Entry 5UXX (X-ray diffraction, 2.45 A resolution); this record covers chains A and B.

== Chain A ==
Molecule: RNA polymerase sigma factor
Source organism: Bartonella quintana
UniProt: A0A0H3M3R8 (A0A0H3M3R8_BARQU); residue numbers follow UniProt; this construct covers 1-164
Chain sequence (164 residues; each row starts with the number of its first residue):
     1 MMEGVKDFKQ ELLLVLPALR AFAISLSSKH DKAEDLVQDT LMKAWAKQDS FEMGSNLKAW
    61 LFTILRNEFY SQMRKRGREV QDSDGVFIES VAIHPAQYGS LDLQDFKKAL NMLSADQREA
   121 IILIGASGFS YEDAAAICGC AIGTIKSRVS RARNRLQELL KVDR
Not modelled in the structure: 1-4
Modified residues: Mse1, Mse2 (selenomethionine); Mse42, Mse53, Mse73, Mse112 (selenomethionine; parent Met)

== Chain B ==
Molecule: Anti-sigma factor NepR
Source organism: Bartonella quintana (strain Toulouse)
UniProt: A0A0H3LV19 (A0A0H3LV19_BARQU); residues 1-67 here = UniProt positions 1-67
Chain sequence (67 residues; numbered 1 to 67; the number before each row is that of its first residue):
     1 MNDCDEKNLT NHFTFGDDLL GVNSEIARKL RQFYLEIQEE ALPARLLELL ERLEQAERFG
    61 LNNAEKV
Not modelled in the structure: 1-14, 61-67

== Interface between chain A and chain B ==
Pairs across the interface (77):
  Val5(A) with Glu57(B)
  Lys6(A) with Glu54(B)
  Lys9(A) with Glu51(B), salt bridge; Glu54(B), salt bridge
  Leu12(A) with Leu50(B), hydrophobic
  Leu13(A) with Leu47(B), hydrophobic; Leu50(B), hydrophobic
  Leu16(A) with Leu42(B), hydrophobic; Leu46(B), hydrophobic
  Pro17(A) with Gln38(B)
  Ala18(A) with Tyr34(B), hydrogen bond (backbone-side chain); Gln38(B)
  Arg20(A) with Ile37(B), hydrogen bond (side chain-backbone); Glu40(B), salt bridge; Leu42(B); Pro43(B)
  Ala21(A) with Tyr34(B), hydrophobic; Ile37(B), hydrophobic
  Phe22(A) with Tyr34(B)
  Ile24(A) with Ile37(B), hydrophobic
  Ser25(A) with Phe33(B)
  Glu34(A) with Pro43(B); Arg45(B)
  Val37(A) with Leu46(B), hydrophobic
  Gln38(A) with Arg45(B); Leu49(B)
  Leu41(A) with Leu46(B); Leu49(B), hydrophobic; Leu50(B), hydrophobic
  Mse42(A) with Leu49(B), hydrophobic; Leu53(B)
  Trp45(A) with Leu50(B), hydrophobic; Leu53(B); Glu54(B); Glu57(B)
  Phe62(A) with Tyr34(B)
  Ile93(A) with Phe33(B), hydrophobic; Ile37(B), hydrophobic
  His94(A) with Glu40(B)
  Ala96(A) with Glu36(B)
  Gln97(A) with Glu36(B), hydrogen bond (backbone-side chain)
  Tyr98(A) with Leu35(B), hydrophobic; Glu36(B), hydrogen bond (backbone-side chain); Glu39(B)
  Gly99(A) with Glu36(B), hydrogen bond (backbone-side chain)
  Leu101(A) with Lys29(B); Gln32(B); Phe33(B)
  Leu103(A) with Phe33(B); Glu36(B)
  Phe106(A) with Lys29(B); Leu30(B), hydrophobic; Phe33(B), hydrophobic
  Leu110(A) with Phe33(B), hydrophobic
  Ile121(A) with Leu20(B), hydrophobic; Leu30(B), hydrophobic
  Ile124(A) with Leu20(B)
  Gly125(A) with Leu20(B); Leu30(B)
  Ala126(A) with Leu30(B); Tyr34(B)
  Ser127(A) with Tyr34(B), hydrogen bond
  Tyr131(A) with Leu19(B)
  Lys146(A) with Leu19(B)
  Ser150(A) with Leu19(B)
  Arg153(A) with Leu19(B), hydrogen bond (side chain-backbone); Leu20(B), hydrogen bond (side chain-backbone); Ser24(B); Ile26(B)
  Leu156(A) with Ile26(B), hydrophobic
  Gln157(A) with Ile26(B)
  Leu160(A) with Ile26(B), hydrophobic
  Val162(A) with Glu25(B); Lys29(B)
  Arg164(A) with Ser24(B); Glu25(B), hydrogen bond (backbone-backbone); Ile26(B), hydrogen bond (backbone-backbone)
Other interface residues (no listed pair), chain A (48 interface residues in all): Ser100, Lys107, Ile122, Val149
Other interface residues (no listed pair), chain B (32 interface residues in all): Asp18, Gly21, Ala27, Arg31, Ala41

== Overview ==
48 residues of chain A and 32 residues of chain B are in contact, with 10 hydrogen bonds and 3 salt bridges.
Polar pairs include Lys9(A)-Glu51(B), Lys9(A)-Glu54(B) and Arg20(A)-Glu40(B).
Chain A is RNA polymerase sigma factor (Bartonella quintana) and chain B is Anti-sigma factor NepR (Bartonella
quintana (strain Toulouse)); the structure, Co-crystal structure of the sigma factor RpoE in complex with the
anti-sigma factor NepR from Bartonella ..., was determined by X-ray diffraction.
